6RWI - chains A and P; structure by X-ray diffraction, 1.65 A resolution.

== Chain A ==
Protein: 14-3-3 protein sigma
From: Homo sapiens
Reference sequence: P31947 (1433S_HUMAN); residues 1-248 here = UniProt positions 1-248
Chain sequence (253 residues; each row starts with the number of its first residue; numbers below 1 keep their minus sign (Gly-4 is residue -4)):
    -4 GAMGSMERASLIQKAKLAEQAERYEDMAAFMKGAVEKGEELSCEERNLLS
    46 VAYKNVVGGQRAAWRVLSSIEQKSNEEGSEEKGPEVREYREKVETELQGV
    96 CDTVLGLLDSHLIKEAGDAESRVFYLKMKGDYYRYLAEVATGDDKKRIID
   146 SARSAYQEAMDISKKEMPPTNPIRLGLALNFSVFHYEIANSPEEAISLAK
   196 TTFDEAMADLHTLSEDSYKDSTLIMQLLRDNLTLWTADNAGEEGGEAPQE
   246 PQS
Not modelled in the structure: 71-77, 137-138, 232-248
Sequence notes: expression tag (-4 to 0)
Curated features (UniProtKB/Swiss-Prot):
  - site (Interaction with phosphoserine on interacting protein): Arg56, Arg129
  - modified residue (Phosphoserine): Ser5, Ser74, Ser248
Ion coordination: Mg2+: Glu86, Glu89
Ligand contacts: 5-phenylthiophene-2-carboximidamide (KLE): Glu14, Cys38, Glu39, Asn42, Leu43, Val46
What the authors report for this chain:
  - binding site for 5-phenylthiophene-2-carboximidamide: Glu14, Cys38, Glu39, Asn42, Leu43

== Chain P ==
Protein: Cellular tumor antigen p53
Reference sequence: P04637 (P53_HUMAN); numbering as in UniProt (aligned over 382-393)
Chain sequence (12 residues; row label = number of the first residue in the row):
   382 KLMFKTEGPDSD
Modified positions: Thr387 (phosphothreonine; TPO)
Curated features (UniProtKB/Swiss-Prot):
  - modified residue: Lys382 (N6,N6-dimethyllysine), Ser392 (Phosphoserine)
  - cross-link: Lys386 (Glycyl lysine isopeptide (Lys-Gly) (interchain with G-Cter in SUMO))
Ion coordination: Mg2+: Asp391, Asp393
What the authors report for this chain:
  - post-translational modification sites: Thr387 (citing earlier work)

== Interface between chain A and chain P ==
Pairs across the interface (35):
  Lys49(A) - Thr387(P)
  Lys49(A) - Glu388(P)  hydrogen bond (side chain-backbone)
  Lys49(A) - Pro390(P)  hydrogen bond (side chain-backbone)
  Lys49(A) - Ser392(P)  hydrogen bond (backbone-side chain)
  Asn50(A) - Pro390(P)
  Asn50(A) - Ser392(P)
  Gly53(A) - Ser392(P)
  Gly53(A) - Asp393(P)
  Gly54(A) - Ser392(P)  hydrogen bond (backbone-backbone)
  Arg56(A) - Met384(P)
  Arg56(A) - Thr387(P)
  Arg56(A) - Asp393(P)  salt bridge
  Ala57(A) - Asp393(P)
  Arg60(A) - Met384(P)
  Arg60(A) - Asp393(P)  salt bridge
  Lys122(A) - Glu388(P)  salt bridge
  Arg129(A) - Thr387(P)
  Tyr130(A) - Thr387(P)
  Glu133(A) - Met384(P)
  Leu174(A) - Lys386(P)
  Leu174(A) - Thr387(P)
  Leu174(A) - Glu388(P)
  Asn175(A) - Thr387(P)
  Asn175(A) - Glu388(P)  hydrogen bond (side chain-backbone)
  Val178(A) - Phe385(P)  hydrophobic
  Val178(A) - Lys386(P)
  Val178(A) - Thr387(P)
  Tyr181(A) - Phe385(P)  hydrophobic
  Glu182(A) - Lys382(P)  salt bridge
  Glu182(A) - Phe385(P)
  Leu222(A) - Lys386(P)
  Asp225(A) - Lys386(P)  salt bridge
  Asn226(A) - Phe385(P)
  Asn226(A) - Lys386(P)  hydrogen bond (side chain-backbone)
  Trp230(A) - Phe385(P)
Also at the interface, not in a pair above, chain A (23 interface residues in all): Val46, Gly171, Leu229
Also at the interface, not in a pair above, chain P (10 interface residues in all): Gly389
Interface features reported in the paper:
  - interface residues, chain A: Arg60(A)

== Summary ==
The interface between chain A and chain P involves 23 residues on one side and 10 on the other; the contacts
include 6 hydrogen bonds and 5 salt bridges. Polar pairs include Arg56(A)-Asp393(P), Arg60(A)-Asp393(P) and
Lys122(A)-Glu388(P). From the paper: a binding site for 5-phenylthiophene-2-carboximidamide at Glu14(A),
Cys38(A) and Glu39(A) among others; the interface residue Arg60(A).
Here chain A is 14-3-3 protein sigma (Homo sapiens) and chain P is Cellular tumor antigen p53. Entry 6RWI
(Fragment AZ-002 binding at the p53pT387/14-3-3 sigma interface) was determined by X-ray diffraction,
deposited together with 6R5L, 6RHC, 6RJL, 6RJQ, 6RJZ, 6RK8 and 24 further entries.
